3O9W - chains A and C of the 4 polymer chains in the assembly; structure by X-ray diffraction, 2.80 A resolution.

[Chain A]
Protein: Antigen-presenting glycoprotein CD1d1
From: Mus musculus
UniProt: P11609 (CD1D1_MOUSE); residues 1-279 here correspond to UniProt positions 19-297 (UniProt number = residue number + 18)
Sequence (285 residues; numbered 1 to 285; the number before each row is that of its first residue):
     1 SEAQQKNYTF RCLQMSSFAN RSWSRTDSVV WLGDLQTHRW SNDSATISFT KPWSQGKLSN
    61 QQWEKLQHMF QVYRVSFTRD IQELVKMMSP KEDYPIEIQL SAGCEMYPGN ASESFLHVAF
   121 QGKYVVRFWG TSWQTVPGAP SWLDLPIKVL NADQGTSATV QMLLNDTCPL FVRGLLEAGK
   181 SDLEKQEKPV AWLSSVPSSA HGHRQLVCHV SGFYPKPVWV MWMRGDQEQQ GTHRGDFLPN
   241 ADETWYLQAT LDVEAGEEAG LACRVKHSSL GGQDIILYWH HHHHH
Unresolved in the structure: 1-5, 280-285
Construct notes: variant His201 (Asp219 in P11609); expression tag (280-285)
Swiss-Prot annotation at these positions:
  - binding site (a D-galactosylceramide): Asp80, Asp153 to Thr156
  - glycosylation (N-linked (GlcNAc...) asparagine): Asn7, Asn20, Asn42, Asn110, Asn165
Disulfide bonds: Cys208-Cys263
Glycans and other covalent adducts: N-acetylglucosamine (NAG) linked to Asn20, Asn42; glycan linked to Asn165
Residues lining bound ligands: 1O2 ((2S)-3-(alpha-D-galactopyranosyloxy)-2-(hexadecanoyloxy)propyl (9Z)-octadec-9-enoate): Phe10, Cys12, Gln14, Ser28, Val30, Trp40, Ile47, Trp63, Leu66, Met69, Phe70, Tyr73, Ser76, Phe77, Asp80, Ile81, Leu84, Val85, Leu100, Ala102, Val118, Phe120, Val126, Trp133, Trp142, Leu143, Leu150, Asp153, Gly155, Thr156, Thr159, Val160, Leu163, Phe171
What the authors report for this chain:
  - binding site for 1O2: Asp153
  - conformationally variable residues: Leu84, Val149, Leu150

[Chain C]
Protein: Valpha14 chimera (Mouse variable domain, Human T-cell receptor alpha chain C region constant domain)
From: Mus musculus
UniProt: P01848 (TCA_HUMAN); residues 123-210 here correspond to UniProt positions 8-95 (UniProt number = residue number - 115)
Sequence (209 residues; each row starts with the number of its first residue; note: 3 numbers in that range are skipped by the numbering (no residue carries them; nothing is unmodelled there); numbers below 1 keep their minus sign (Met-1 is residue -1)):
    -1 MKTQVEQSPQ SLVVRQGENC VLQCNYSVTP DNHLRWFKQD TGKGLVSLTV LVDQKDKTSN
    59 GR
    62 YSATLDKDAK HSTLHITATL LDDTATYICV VGDRGSALG
   103 RLHFGAGTQL IVIPDIQNPD PAVYQLRDSK SSDKSVCLFT DFDSQTNVSQ SKDSDVYITD
   163 KCVLDMRSMD FKSNSAVAWS NKSDFACANA FNNSIIPEDT FFPSPESS
Unresolved in the structure: -1 to 0, 207-210
Construct notes: engineered mutation Cys164 (Thr49 in P01848)
Disulfide bonds: Cys22-Cys90, Cys139-Cys189
Residues lining bound ligands: 1O2 ((2S)-3-(alpha-D-galactopyranosyloxy)-2-(hexadecanoyloxy)propyl (9Z)-octadec-9-enoate): Pro28, Asn30, Asp94, Arg95, Gly96
What the authors report for this chain:
  - binding site for 1O2: Asn30, Gly96

[How chain A and chain C interact]
Pairs across the interface (15):
  Ser76(A) - Pro28(C)
  Ser76(A) - Arg95(C)  hydrogen bond (backbone-side chain)
  Arg79(A) - Asp94(C)  salt bridge
  Arg79(A) - Arg95(C)
  Arg79(A) - Leu99(C)  hydrogen bond (side chain-backbone)
  Arg79(A) - Gly100(C)
  Arg79(A) - Arg103(C)
  Asp80(A) - Arg95(C)  salt bridge
  Asp80(A) - Leu99(C)
  Glu83(A) - Arg103(C)  salt bridge
  Leu84(A) - Leu99(C)  hydrophobic
  Val149(A) - Ser97(C)
  Val149(A) - Leu99(C)  hydrophobic
  Ala152(A) - Gly96(C)
  Asp153(A) - Gly96(C)  hydrogen bond (side chain-backbone)
Other interface residues (no listed pair), chain A (10 interface residues in all): Val72, Leu150
Other interface residues (no listed pair), chain C (10 interface residues in all): Thr27, Asn30
The authors on this interface:
  - residue pairs: Leu99(C)-Leu84(A), Leu99(C)-Val149(A), Leu99(C)-Leu150(A)

[Summary]
The chain A/chain C interface involves 10 residues from each chain; the contacts include 3 hydrogen bonds and
3 salt bridges. Polar pairs include Arg79(A)-Asp94(C), Asp80(A)-Arg95(C) and Glu83(A)-Arg103(C). The paper
describes contacts between Leu99(C) and Leu84(A), Leu99(C) and Val149(A) and Leu99(C) and Leu150(A). The paper
reports a binding site for 1O2 at Asp153(A) and Asn30(C) among others; conformational variability at Leu84(A),
Val149(A) and Leu150(A).
Here chain A is Antigen-presenting glycoprotein CD1d1 and chain C is Valpha14 chimera (Mouse variable domain,
Human T-cell receptor alpha chain C region constant domain), both from Mus musculus. Entry 3O9W (Recognition
of a Glycolipid Antigen by the iNKT Cell TCR) was determined by X-ray diffraction (same publication as 3O8X).
